Entry 6SE0 (electron microscopy, 3.80 A resolution); this record covers chains C and I of the 10 polymer chains in the assembly.

# Chain C
Protein: Histone H2A type 2-A
Source organism: Homo sapiens
UniProt: Q6FI13 (H2A2A_HUMAN); residues 1-129 here correspond to UniProt positions 2-130 (UniProt number = residue number + 1)
Amino-acid sequence (129 residues; row label = number of the first residue in the row):
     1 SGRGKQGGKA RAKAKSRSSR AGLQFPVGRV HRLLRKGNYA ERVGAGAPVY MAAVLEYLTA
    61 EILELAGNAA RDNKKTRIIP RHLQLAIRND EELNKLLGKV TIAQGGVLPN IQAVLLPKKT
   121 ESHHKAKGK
Disordered / not traced: 1-9, 120-129

# Chain I
Molecule: 145-nt DNA strand
Source organism: synthetic construct
Sequence (145 nucleotides; row label = number of the first residue in the row; numbers below 1 keep their minus sign (DA-72 is residue -72)):
   -72 ATCAGAATCC CGGTGCCGAG GCCGCTCAAT TGGTCGTAGA CAGCTCTAGC ACCGCTTAAA
   -12 CGCACGTACG CGCTGTCCCC CGCGTTTTAA CCGCCAAGGG GATTACTCCC TAGTCTCCAG
    48 GCACGTGTCA GATATATACA TCGAT

# Interface between chain C and chain I
Contacting residue pairs - 12 pairs, chain C then chain I:
  Ala12(C) - DG-41(I)  phosphate contact
  Lys15(C) - DT-43(I)  phosphate contact
  Lys15(C) - DT-42(I)  hydrogen bond to the phosphate
  Ser16(C) - DT-43(I)  phosphate contact
  Arg17(C) - DT-43(I)  salt bridge to the phosphate
  Gly28(C) - DA-44(I)  phosphate contact
  Gly28(C) - DT-43(I)  phosphate contact
  Arg29(C) - DA-44(I)  phosphate contact
  Arg32(C) - DA-44(I)  salt bridge to the phosphate
  Arg42(C) - DG-37(I)  base contact
  Arg77(C) - DA-54(I)  hydrogen bond to the phosphate
  Arg77(C) - DG-53(I)  salt bridge to the phosphate
Also at the interface, not in a pair above, chain C (14 interface residues in all): Arg11, Lys13, Ala14, Arg20, Arg35
Also at the interface, not in a pair above, chain I (9 interface residues in all): DA-45, DA-35

# Summary
The interface between chain C and chain I involves 14 residues on one side and 9 on the other; the contacts
include 2 hydrogen bonds and 3 salt bridges. Polar contacts include Lys15(C)-DT-42(I), Arg77(C)-DA-54(I) and
Arg17(C)-DT-43(I).
Chain C is Histone H2A type 2-A (Homo sapiens) and chain I is a 145-nt DNA strand (synthetic construct); the
structure, Class 1 : CENP-A nucleosome, was determined by electron microscopy, deposited together with 6SE6,
6SEE, 6SEF and 6SEG.
